Entry 3E8L (X-ray diffraction, 2.48 A resolution); this record covers chains C and B of the 3 polymer chains in the assembly.

Chain C:
Name: Serine proteinase inhibitor A
From: Sagittaria sagittifolia
Notes: fragment: beta-trefoil fold
UniProtKB: Q7M1P4 (Q7M1P4_SAGSA); residues 2-177 here correspond to UniProt positions 26-201 (UniProt number = residue number + 24)
Amino-acid sequence (185 residues; row label = number of the first residue in the row; numbers below 1 keep their minus sign (Met-7 is residue -7)):
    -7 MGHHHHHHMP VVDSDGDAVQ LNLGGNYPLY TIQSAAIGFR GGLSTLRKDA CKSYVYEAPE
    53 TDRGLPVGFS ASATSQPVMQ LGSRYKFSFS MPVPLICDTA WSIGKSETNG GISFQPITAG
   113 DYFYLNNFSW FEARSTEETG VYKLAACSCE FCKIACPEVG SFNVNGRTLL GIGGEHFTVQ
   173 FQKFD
Not modelled in the structure: -7 to 1
Disulfide bonds: Cys43-Cys89, Cys139-Cys148, Cys141-Cys144
Construct notes: expression tag (-7 to 1); engineered mutation Arg39 (His63 in Q7M1P4), Gln172 (Arg196 in Q7M1P4)
Reported in the primary citation:
  - mutagenesis - L87P, K145A: decreased binding to Cationic trypsin (chain B)
  - contacts within the chain: Ser64-Glu142 (hydrogen bond), Arg76-Cys144 (hydrogen bond), Arg76-Glu142 (hydrogen bond), Pro86-Cys89, Ile88-Phe115, Asp90-Asp113 (hydrogen bond), Arg76-Glu124 (salt bridge), Glu124-Arg126 (salt bridge), Arg126-Cys148 (hydrogen bond), Ala138-Pro149

Chain B:
Name: Cationic trypsin
From: Bos taurus
Notes: EC 3.4.21.4
UniProtKB: P00760 (TRY1_BOVIN); residues 16-238 here correspond to UniProt positions 21-243 (UniProt number = residue number + 5)
Amino-acid sequence (223 residues; row label = number of the first residue in the row):
    16 IVGGYTCGAN TVPYQVSLNS GYHFCGGSLI NSQWVVSAAH CYKSGIQVRL GEDNINVVEG
    76 NEQFISASKS IVHPSYNSNT LNNDIMLIKL KSAASLNSRV ASISLPTSCA SAGTQCLISG
   136 WGNTKSSGTS YPDVLKCLKA PILSDSSCKS AYPGQITSNM FCAGYLEGGK DSCQGDSGGP
   196 VVCSGKLQGI VSWGSGCAQK NKPGVYTKVC NYVSWIKQTI ASN
Disulfide bonds: Cys22-Cys152, Cys40-Cys56, Cys124-Cys225, Cys131-Cys198, Cys163-Cys177, Cys188-Cys212

Chain C / chain B interface:
Contacting residue pairs (50):
  Asn14(C) - Ser141(B)
  Asn14(C) - Ser142(B)  hydrogen bond (backbone-side chain)
  Leu15(C) - Ser142(B)
  Gly16(C) - Ser141(B)
  Gly16(C) - Ser142(B)
  Gly17(C) - Ser141(B)
  Gly17(C) - Gln214(B)  hydrogen bond (backbone-side chain)
  Asn18(C) - Glu182(B)
  Asn18(C) - Gln214(B)
  Asn18(C) - Lys215(B)  hydrogen bond (side chain-backbone)
  Tyr19(C) - Ser141(B)
  Tyr19(C) - Gly211(B)
  Tyr19(C) - Gln214(B)  hydrogen bond (backbone-side chain)
  Arg39(C) - Asn94(B)
  Met83(C) - Gly209(B)
  Met83(C) - Ser210(B)
  Pro84(C) - Gln170(B)
  Pro84(C) - Trp208(B)  hydrophobic
  Pro84(C) - Gly209(B)
  Pro84(C) - Ser210(B)
  Val85(C) - Gln189(B)
  Val85(C) - Trp208(B)
  Val85(C) - Gly209(B)  hydrogen bond (backbone-backbone)
  Pro86(C) - His55(B)
  Pro86(C) - Leu96(B)  hydrophobic
  Pro86(C) - Ser207(B)
  Pro86(C) - Trp208(B)  hydrophobic
  Leu87(C) - His55(B)
  Leu87(C) - Ser187(B)
  Leu87(C) - Cys188(B)
  Leu87(C) - Gln189(B)
  Leu87(C) - Gly190(B)  hydrogen bond (backbone-backbone)
  Leu87(C) - Ser192(B)  hydrogen bond (backbone-side chain)
  Leu87(C) - Val206(B)  hydrophobic
  Leu87(C) - Ser207(B)  hydrogen bond (backbone-backbone)
  Ile88(C) - Phe39(B)
  Ile88(C) - His55(B)
  Ile88(C) - Lys58(B)
  Ile88(C) - Ser192(B)  hydrogen bond (backbone-side chain)
  Cys89(C) - Gln189(B)  hydrogen bond (backbone-side chain)
  Tyr114(C) - Lys58(B)
  Phe115(C) - His38(B)
  Phe115(C) - Phe39(B)
  Phe115(C) - Tyr146(B)
  Phe115(C) - Gln189(B)
  Phe115(C) - Gly190(B)
  Tyr116(C) - Tyr37(B)  hydrophobic
  Tyr116(C) - Phe39(B)  hydrophobic
  Tyr116(C) - Lys58(B)  hydrogen bond
  Leu117(C) - Tyr37(B)
Interface residues without a listed pair, chain C (23 interface residues in all): Ser62, Lys78, Ser82, Asp90, Asn118
Interface residues without a listed pair, chain B (32 interface residues in all): Cys40, Gly143, Thr144, Tyr167, Cys212, Ala213, Lys217
From the paper, about this interface:
  - specific contacts: Asn14(C)-Ser142(B) (hydrogen bond), Gly17(C)-Gln214(B) (hydrogen bond), Asn18(C)-Lys215(B) (hydrogen bond), Tyr19(C)-Gln214(B) (hydrogen bond), Met83(C)-Gly211(B), Val85(C)-Gly209(B) (backbone contact), Leu87(C)-Ser207(B) (backbone contact), Leu87(C)-Gly190(B) (backbone contact), Ile88(C)-Gly190(B) (water-mediated contact), Ile88(C)-Ser192(B) (water-mediated contact), Ile88(C)-Phe39(B) (water-mediated contact), Cys89(C)-Gln189(B), Phe115(C)-Tyr146(B) (hydrophobic contact), Phe115(C)-Phe39(B) (hydrophobic contact), Tyr116(C)-Lys58(B)
  - interface residues, chain C: Met83(C), Leu87(C)

Overview:
23 residues of chain C face 32 of chain B across their interface, with 11 hydrogen bonds. Among the polar
pairs are Asn14(C)-Ser142(B), Gly17(C)-Gln214(B) and Asn18(C)-Lys215(B). The authors report hydrogen bonds
between Asn14(C) and Ser142(B), Gly17(C) and Gln214(B) and Asn18(C) and Lys215(B) among others; contacts
between Met83(C) and Gly211(B), Cys89(C) and Gln189(B) and Tyr116(C) and Lys58(B); backbone contacts between
Val85(C) and Gly209(B), Leu87(C) and Ser207(B) and Leu87(C) and Gly190(B). The paper reports that L87P and
K145A of chain C reduce binding to Cationic trypsin (chain B); interface residues Met83(C) and Leu87(C).
Chain C is Serine proteinase inhibitor A (Sagittaria sagittifolia) and chain B is Cationic trypsin (Bos
taurus); the structure, The Crystal Structure of the Double-headed Arrowhead Protease Inhibitor A in Complex
with Two Trypsins, was determined by X-ray diffraction.
